Entry 5AR6 (X-ray diffraction, 1.25 A resolution); this record covers chain A.

# Chain A
Molecule: Ribonuclease 4
Organism: Sus scrofa
Notes: EC 3.1.27.-
Reference sequence: P15468 (RNAS4_PIG); residues 1-119 here correspond to UniProt positions 29-147 (UniProt number = residue number + 28)
Chain sequence (122 residues; numbered -2 to 119; the number before each row is that of its first residue; numbers below 1 keep their minus sign (Ala-2 is residue -2)):
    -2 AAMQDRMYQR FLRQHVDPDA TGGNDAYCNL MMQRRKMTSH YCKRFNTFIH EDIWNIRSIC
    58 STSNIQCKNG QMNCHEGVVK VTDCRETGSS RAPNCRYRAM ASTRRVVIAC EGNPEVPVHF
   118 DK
Cystine bridges: Cys25-Cys81, Cys39-Cys92, Cys57-Cys107, Cys64-Cys71
Construct notes: expression tag (-2 to 0)

# In short
Chain A is Ribonuclease 4 (Sus scrofa); the structure, crystal structure of porcine RNase 4, was determined by
X-ray diffraction, deposited together with 5ARJ, 5ARK and 5ARL.
